6AH6 - chains B and D of the 4 polymer chains in the assembly; structure by X-ray diffraction, 2.50 A resolution.

# Chain B (and D)
Name: Coronin-like protein
Organism: Leishmania donovani
Notes: chain D of this document is another copy of the same molecule, construct and numbering; everything in this record applies to it too
UniProtKB: Q3T1U8 (Q3T1U8_LEIDO); residue numbers follow UniProt; this construct covers 459-510
Amino-acid sequence (53 residues; row label = number of the first residue in the row):
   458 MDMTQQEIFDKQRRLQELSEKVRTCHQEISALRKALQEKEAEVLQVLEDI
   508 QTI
Disordered / not traced: 458-461, 509-510 (chain D: 458-460)
Differences from the reference sequence: initiating methionine (458); engineered mutation Val-500 (Met in Q3T1U8)

# How chain B and chain D interact
Residue-residue contacts - 4 pairs, chain B then chain D:
  Gln-463(B) with Ile-465(D)
  Leu-493(B) with Glu-497(D)
  Glu-497(B) with Glu-497(D)
  Val-500(B) with Leu-504(D), hydrophobic
Interface residues without a listed pair, chain B (5 interface residues in all): Leu-504
Interface residues without a listed pair, chain D (4 interface residues in all): Ile-507

# Summary
Chain B and chain D form an interface of 5 and 4 residues respectively.
Chain B and chain D are both Coronin-like protein (Leishmania donovani); the structure, M500V mutant of
Coronin coiled coil domain, was determined by X-ray diffraction (same publication as 6ADO, 6ADZ and 6ICR).
